Entry 7UZ6 (electron microscopy, 2.80 A resolution); this record covers chains C and Q of the 9 polymer chains in the assembly.

# Chain C
Protein: Spike glycoprotein
Organism: Severe acute respiratory syndrome coronavirus 2
Notes: fragment: Spike 6P
Reference sequence: P0DTC2 (SPIKE_SARS2); residue numbers follow UniProt; this construct covers 1-676, 680-1213
Chain sequence (1256 residues; each row starts with the number of its first residue; note: 3 numbers in that range are skipped by the numbering (no residue carries them; nothing is unmodelled there)):
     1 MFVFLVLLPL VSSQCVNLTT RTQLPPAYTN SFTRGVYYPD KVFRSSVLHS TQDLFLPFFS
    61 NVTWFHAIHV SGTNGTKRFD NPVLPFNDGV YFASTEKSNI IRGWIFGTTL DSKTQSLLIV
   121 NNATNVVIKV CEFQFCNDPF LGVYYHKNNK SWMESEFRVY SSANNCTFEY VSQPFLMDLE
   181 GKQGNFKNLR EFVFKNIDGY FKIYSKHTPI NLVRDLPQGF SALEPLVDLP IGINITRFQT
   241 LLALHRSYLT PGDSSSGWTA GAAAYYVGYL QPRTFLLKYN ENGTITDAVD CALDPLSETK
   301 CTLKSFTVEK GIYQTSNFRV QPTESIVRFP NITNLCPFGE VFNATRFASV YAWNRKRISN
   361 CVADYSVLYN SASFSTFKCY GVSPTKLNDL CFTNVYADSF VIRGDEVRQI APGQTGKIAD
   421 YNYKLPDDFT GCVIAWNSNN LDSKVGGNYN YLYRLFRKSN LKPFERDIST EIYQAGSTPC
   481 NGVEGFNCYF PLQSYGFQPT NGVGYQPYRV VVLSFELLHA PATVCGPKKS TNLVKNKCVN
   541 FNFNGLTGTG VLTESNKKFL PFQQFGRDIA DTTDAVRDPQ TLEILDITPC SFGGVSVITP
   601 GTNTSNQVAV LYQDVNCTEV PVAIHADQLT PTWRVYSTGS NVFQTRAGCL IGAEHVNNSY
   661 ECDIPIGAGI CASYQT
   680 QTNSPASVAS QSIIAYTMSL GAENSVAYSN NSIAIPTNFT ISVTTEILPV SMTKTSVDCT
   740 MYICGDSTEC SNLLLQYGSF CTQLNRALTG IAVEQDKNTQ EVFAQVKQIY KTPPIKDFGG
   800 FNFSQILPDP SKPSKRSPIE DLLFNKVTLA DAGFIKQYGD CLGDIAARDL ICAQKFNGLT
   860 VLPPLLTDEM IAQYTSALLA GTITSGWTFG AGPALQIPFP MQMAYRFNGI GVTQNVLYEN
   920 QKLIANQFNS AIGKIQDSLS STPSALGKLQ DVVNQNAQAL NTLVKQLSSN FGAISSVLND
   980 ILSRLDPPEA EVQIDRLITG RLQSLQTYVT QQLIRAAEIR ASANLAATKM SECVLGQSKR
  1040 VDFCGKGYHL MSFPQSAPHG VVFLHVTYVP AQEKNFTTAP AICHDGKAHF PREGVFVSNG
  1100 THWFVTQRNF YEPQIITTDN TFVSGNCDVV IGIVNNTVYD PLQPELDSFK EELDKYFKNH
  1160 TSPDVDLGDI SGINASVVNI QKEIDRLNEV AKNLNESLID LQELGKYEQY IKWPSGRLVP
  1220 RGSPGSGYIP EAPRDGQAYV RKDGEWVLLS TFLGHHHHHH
Unresolved in the structure: 1-25, 72-73, 179-186, 680-688, 828-850, 1148-1259
Differences from the reference sequence: engineered mutation P817 (Phe in P0DTC2), P892 (Ala in P0DTC2), P899 (Ala in P0DTC2), P942 (Ala in P0DTC2), P986 (Lys in P0DTC2), P987 (Val in P0DTC2); expression tag (1214-1259)
Disulfide bonds: C131-C166, C291-C301, C336-C361, C379-C432, C391-C525, C480-C488, C617-C649, C662-C671, C738-C760, C743-C749, C1032-C1043, C1082-C1126
Glycans and other covalent adducts: N-acetylglucosamine (NAG) linked to N234, N282, N331, N343, N603, N616, N657, N709, N717, N801, N1074, N1098, N1134
What the authors report for this chain:
  - post-translational modification sites: N343

# Chain Q
Protein: M8a-28 Fab light chain
Organism: Mus musculus
Notes: antibody fragment or engineered binder
Chain sequence (214 residues; each row starts with the number of its first residue; note: 20 numbers in that range are skipped by the numbering (no residue carries them; nothing is unmodelled there)):
     1 DILLTQFPAI LSVSPGERVS FSCRASQTI
    36 GTNIHWYQQR INGSPRLLIK YA
    65 SESISGIP
    74 SRFSGSG
    83 SGTDFSLSIN NVESEDIADY YCQQINS
   114 WPLTFGAGTK LDLKRTVAAP SVFIFPPSDE QLKSGTASVV CLLNNFYPRE AKVQWKVDNA
   174 LQSGNSQESV TEQDSKDSTY SLSSTLTLSK ADYEKHKVYA CEVTHQGLSS PVTKSFNRGE
   234 C
Unresolved in the structure: 127-234
Disulfide bonds: C23-C104

# Interface between chain C and chain Q
Pairs across the interface - 15 pairs, chain C then chain Q:
  P337(C) - Q27(Q)
  E340(C) - D1(Q)
  E340(C) - I2(Q)
  E340(C) - Q27(Q)  hydrogen bond
  E340(C) - S109(Q)  hydrogen bond (backbone-side chain)
  N343(C) - S109(Q)
  N343(C) - W114(Q)  hydrogen bond (backbone-backbone)
  A344(C) - N108(Q)
  A344(C) - S109(Q)
  A344(C) - W114(Q)
  T345(C) - I107(Q)  hydrogen bond (side chain-backbone)
  T345(C) - N108(Q)  hydrogen bond (side chain-backbone)
  R346(C) - Y56(Q)  hydrogen bond
  K356(C) - T28(Q)
  L441(C) - W114(Q)  hydrophobic
Also at the interface, not in a pair above, chain C (10 interface residues in all): G339, R509
Also at the interface, not in a pair above, chain Q (10 interface residues in all): L116

# In short
The chain C/chain Q interface involves 10 residues from each chain; the contacts include 6 hydrogen bonds.
Polar pairs include E340(C)-Q27(Q), E340(C)-S109(Q) and T345(C)-I107(Q). Covalently linked
N-acetylglucosamine: at N234(C), N282(C), N331(C), N343(C), N603(C) and N616(C) and 7 more. The paper reports
a modification site at N343(C).
Here chain C is Spike glycoprotein (Severe acute respiratory syndrome coronavirus 2) and chain Q is M8a-28 Fab
light chain (Mus musculus). Entry 7UZ6 (Structure of the SARS-CoV-2 S 6P trimer in complex with the mouse
antibody Fab fragment, M8a-28) was determined by electron microscopy, deposited together with 7UZ4, 7UZ7,
7UZ8, 7UZ9, 7UZA, 7UZB, 7UZC and 7UZD.
